PDB entry 7QID | electron microscopy, 5.00 A resolution (low resolution: residue-level contacts below are approximate; hydrogen-bond / salt-bridge calls are withheld) | chains C and F of the 10 polymer chains in the assembly

# Chain C
Protein: Insulin receptor
Organism: Homo sapiens
Notes: EC 2.7.10.1
UniProt: P06213 (INSR_HUMAN), isoform P06213-2; residues 1-719 here correspond to UniProt positions 28-746 (UniProt number = residue number + 27)
Sequence (719 residues; each row starts with the number of its first residue):
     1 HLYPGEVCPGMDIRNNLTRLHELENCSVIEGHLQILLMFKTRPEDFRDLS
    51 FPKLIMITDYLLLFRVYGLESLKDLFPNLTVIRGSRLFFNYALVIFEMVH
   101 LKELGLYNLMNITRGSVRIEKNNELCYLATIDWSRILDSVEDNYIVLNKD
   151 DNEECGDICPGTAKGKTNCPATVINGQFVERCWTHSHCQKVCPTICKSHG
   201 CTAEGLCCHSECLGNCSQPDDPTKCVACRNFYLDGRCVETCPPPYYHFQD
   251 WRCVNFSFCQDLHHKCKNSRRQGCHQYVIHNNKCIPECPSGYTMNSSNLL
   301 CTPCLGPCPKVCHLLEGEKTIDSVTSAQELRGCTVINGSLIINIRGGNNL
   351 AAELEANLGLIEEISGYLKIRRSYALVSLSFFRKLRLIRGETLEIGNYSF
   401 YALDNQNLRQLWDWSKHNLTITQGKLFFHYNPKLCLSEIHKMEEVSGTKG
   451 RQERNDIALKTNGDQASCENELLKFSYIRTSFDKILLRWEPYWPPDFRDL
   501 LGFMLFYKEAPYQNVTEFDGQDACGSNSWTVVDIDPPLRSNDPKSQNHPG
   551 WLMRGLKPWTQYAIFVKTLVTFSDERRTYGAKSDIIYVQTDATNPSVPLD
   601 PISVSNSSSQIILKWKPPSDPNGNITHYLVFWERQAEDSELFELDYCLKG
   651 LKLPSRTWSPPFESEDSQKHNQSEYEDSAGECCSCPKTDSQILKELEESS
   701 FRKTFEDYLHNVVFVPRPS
Disulfides: C8-C26, C126-C155, C159-C182, C169-C188, C192-C201, C196-C207, C208-C216, C212-C225, C228-C237, C241-C253, C259-C284, C266-C274, C288-C301, C304-C308, C312-C333, C435-C468, C682-C685

# Chain F
Protein: Insulin
Organism: Homo sapiens
UniProt: P01308 (INS_HUMAN); residues 1-30 here correspond to UniProt positions 25-54 (UniProt number = residue number + 24)
Sequence (30 residues; row label = number of the first residue in the row):
     1 FVNQHLCGSHLVEALYLVCGERGFFYTPKT

# How chain C and chain F interact
Residue-residue contacts (14):
  P495(C) - H5(F)
  D496(C) - C7(F)
  F497(C) - H5(F)
  F497(C) - L6(F)
  F497(C) - C7(F)
  R539(C) - H10(F)
  N541(C) - H10(F)
  D542(C) - H10(F)
  K703(C) - C7(F)
  F714(C) - V12(F)
  P716(C) - F25(F)
  P716(C) - Y26(F)
  P716(C) - T27(F)
  R717(C) - T27(F)
Also at the interface, not in a pair above, chain F (12 interface residues in all): V2, N3, A14, F24

# Overview
10 residues of chain C face 12 of chain F across their interface.
Chain C is Insulin receptor and chain F is Insulin, both from Homo sapiens; the structure, tentative model of
the human insulin receptor ectodomain bound by three insulin, was determined by electron microscopy.
